PDB entry 8IP0 | electron microscopy, 3.60 A resolution | chains B and F of the 16 polymer chains in the assembly

Chain B:
Molecule: Fruiting body developmental protein R-like protein
Source organism: Synechocystis sp. PCC 6714
UniProt: A0A068N458 (A0A068N458_SYNY4); numbering as in UniProt (aligned over 1-301)
Amino-acid sequence (301 residues; numbered 1 to 301; the number before each row is that of its first residue):
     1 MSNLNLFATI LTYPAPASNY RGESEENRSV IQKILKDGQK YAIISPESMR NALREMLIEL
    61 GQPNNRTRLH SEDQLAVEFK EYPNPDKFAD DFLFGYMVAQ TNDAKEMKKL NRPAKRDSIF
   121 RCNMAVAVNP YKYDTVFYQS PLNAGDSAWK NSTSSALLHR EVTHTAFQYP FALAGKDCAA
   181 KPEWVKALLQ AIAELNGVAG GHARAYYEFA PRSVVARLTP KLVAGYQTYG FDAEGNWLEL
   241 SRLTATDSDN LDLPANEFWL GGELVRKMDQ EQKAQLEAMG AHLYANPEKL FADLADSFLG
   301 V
Unresolved in the structure: 1-2

Chain F:
Molecule: 44-nt RNA strand
Sequence (44 nucleotides; numbered 1 to 44; the number before each row is that of its first residue):
     1 AGAGCACUUU UAUCACCGUG UCCCCAAUCU GGAUAUUUUG UGUG

Chain B / chain F interface:
Contacting residue pairs (42):
  Asn19(B) - U10(F)  phosphate contact
  Tyr20(B) - U9(F)  hydrogen bond to the sugar
  Tyr20(B) - U10(F)  sugar contact
  Tyr20(B) - U11(F)  hydrogen bond to the phosphate
  Arg21(B) - U9(F)  hydrogen bond to the sugar
  Gly22(B) - U9(F)  hydrogen bond to the sugar
  Glu23(B) - U9(F)  base contact
  Glu47(B) - C7(F)  phosphate contact
  Glu47(B) - U8(F)  phosphate contact
  Glu47(B) - U9(F)  phosphate contact
  Arg50(B) - A6(F)  hydrogen bond to the base
  Arg54(B) - A6(F)  hydrogen bond to the base
  Arg66(B) - C7(F)  hydrogen bond to the sugar
  Arg68(B) - U8(F)  sugar contact
  Leu75(B) - U8(F)  sugar contact
  Val77(B) - C7(F)  base contact
  Lys80(B) - C7(F)  hydrogen bond to the base
  Leu93(B) - A6(F)  base contact
  Phe94(B) - A6(F)  base contact
  Tyr96(B) - C5(F)  hydrogen bond to the phosphate
  Tyr96(B) - A6(F)  hydrogen bond to the phosphate
  Lys115(B) - G4(F)  base contact
  Arg116(B) - G4(F)  hydrogen bond to the phosphate
  Arg116(B) - C5(F)  salt bridge to the phosphate
  Arg116(B) - A6(F)  salt bridge to the phosphate
  Tyr138(B) - A12(F)  base contact
  Tyr138(B) - U13(F)  hydrogen bond to the base
  Gln139(B) - U13(F)  sugar contact
  Gln139(B) - C14(F)  phosphate contact
  Gln139(B) - A15(F)  hydrogen bond to the phosphate
  Ser140(B) - U13(F)  base contact
  Pro141(B) - U13(F)  phosphate contact
  Pro141(B) - C14(F)  phosphate contact
  Leu157(B) - A15(F)  base contact
  Gly200(B) - U10(F)  phosphate contact
  Gly200(B) - U11(F)  phosphate contact
  Gly201(B) - U10(F)  phosphate contact
  Gly201(B) - U11(F)  phosphate contact
  His202(B) - U11(F)  phosphate contact
  Ala203(B) - A12(F)  phosphate contact
  Arg204(B) - A12(F)  salt bridge to the phosphate
  Arg204(B) - U13(F)  salt bridge to the phosphate
Also at the interface, not in a pair above, chain B (31 interface residues in all): Ser48, Asn51, Phe137

Overview:
31 residues of chain B and 12 residues of chain F are in contact; the contacts include 13 hydrogen bonds and 4
salt bridges. Among the polar pairs are Arg50(B)-A6(F), Arg54(B)-A6(F) and Lys80(B)-C7(F).
Here chain B is Fruiting body developmental protein R-like protein (Synechocystis sp. PCC 6714) and chain F is
a 44-nt RNA strand. Entry 8IP0 (Cryo-EM structure of type I-B Cascade bound to a PAM-containing dsDNA target
at 3.6 angstrom resolution) was determined by electron microscopy together with 8H67 from the same study.
